Entry 9D0A (electron microscopy, 3.10 A resolution); this record covers chains B and G of the 5 polymer chains in the assembly.

[Chain B]
Name: Guanine nucleotide-binding protein G(I)/G(S)/G(T) subunit beta-1
Source organism: Homo sapiens
UniProt: P62873 (GBB1_HUMAN); residues 2-340 here = UniProt positions 2-340
Sequence (339 residues; row label = number of the first residue in the row):
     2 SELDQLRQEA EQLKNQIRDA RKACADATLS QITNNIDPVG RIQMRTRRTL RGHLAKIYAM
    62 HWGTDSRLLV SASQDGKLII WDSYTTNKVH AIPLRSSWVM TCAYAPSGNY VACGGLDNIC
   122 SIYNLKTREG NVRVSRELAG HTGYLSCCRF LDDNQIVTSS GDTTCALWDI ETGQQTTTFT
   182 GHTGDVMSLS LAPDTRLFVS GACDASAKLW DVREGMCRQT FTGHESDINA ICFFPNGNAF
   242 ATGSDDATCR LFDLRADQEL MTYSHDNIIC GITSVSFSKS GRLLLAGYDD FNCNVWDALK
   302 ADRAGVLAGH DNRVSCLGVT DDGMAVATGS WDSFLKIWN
Disordered / not traced: 2-37
Swiss-Prot annotation at these positions:
  - modified residue: Ser2 (N-acetylserine), His266 (Phosphohistidine)
  - natural variant: Leu30 (L30F: In MRD42; uncertain significance), Arg52 (R52G: In MRD42), Gly64 (G64V: In MRD42), Asp76 (D76E: In MRD42; D76G: In MRD42), Gly77 (G77S: In MRD42), Lys78 (K78R: In MRD42), Ile80 (I80N: In MRD42; I80T: In MRD42), His91 (H91R: In MRD42; uncertain significance), Ala92 (A92T: In MRD42), Pro94 (P94S: In MRD42), Leu95 (L95P: In MRD42), Arg96 (R96L: In MRD42), 5 further natural variant entries in UniProt

[Chain G]
Name: Guanine nucleotide-binding protein G(I)/G(S)/G(O) subunit gamma-2
Source organism: Homo sapiens
UniProt: P59768 (GBG2_HUMAN); numbering as in UniProt (aligned over 5-63)
Sequence (59 residues; each row starts with the number of its first residue):
     5 NTASIAQARK LVEQLKMEAN IDRIKVSKAA ADLMAYCEAH AKEDPLLTPV PASENPFRE
Disordered / not traced: 5-29, 62-63

[How chain B and chain G interact]
Contacting residue pairs - 37 pairs, chain B then chain G:
  Ile43(B) - Leu50(G)
  Arg48(B) - Phe61(G)
  Arg49(B) - Pro60(G)  hydrogen bond (side chain-backbone)
  Arg49(B) - Phe61(G)
  Ser84(B) - Phe61(G)
  Tyr85(B) - Pro60(G)
  Phe235(B) - Leu37(G)  hydrophobic
  Phe235(B) - Tyr40(G)  hydrophobic
  Phe235(B) - Cys41(G)  hydrophobic
  Pro236(B) - Tyr40(G)
  Asn237(B) - Tyr40(G)
  Asp254(B) - Ala33(G)
  Ala257(B) - Val30(G)  hydrophobic
  Leu261(B) - Val30(G)  hydrophobic
  Ser279(B) - Asp48(G)
  Lys280(B) - Glu47(G)  salt bridge
  Lys280(B) - Asp48(G)
  Ser281(B) - Tyr40(G)
  Ser281(B) - Cys41(G)  hydrogen bond (side chain-backbone)
  Ser281(B) - His44(G)  hydrogen bond (side chain-backbone)
  Ser281(B) - Ala45(G)
  Ser281(B) - Asp48(G)  hydrogen bond (backbone-side chain)
  Arg283(B) - Leu51(G)
  Leu284(B) - Leu51(G)  hydrophobic
  Leu300(B) - Met38(G)  hydrophobic
  Leu300(B) - Cys41(G)  hydrophobic
  Asp323(B) - Glu47(G)
  Gly324(B) - Pro49(G)
  Gly324(B) - Leu50(G)
  Met325(B) - Pro49(G)  hydrophobic
  Met325(B) - Pro60(G)
  Met325(B) - Phe61(G)
  Ala326(B) - Phe61(G)  hydrophobic
  Val327(B) - Leu50(G)  hydrophobic
  Ile338(B) - Phe61(G)  hydrophobic
  Asn340(B) - Asn59(G)  hydrogen bond
  Asn340(B) - Phe61(G)
Other interface residues (no listed pair), chain B (28 interface residues in all): Val40, Ala240, Gly282, Trp339
Other interface residues (no listed pair), chain G (17 interface residues in all): Ala34

[Summary]
Chain B and chain G form an interface of 28 and 17 residues respectively; the contacts include 5 hydrogen
bonds and 1 salt bridge. Polar pairs include Lys280(B)-Glu47(G), Arg49(B)-Pro60(G) and Ser281(B)-Cys41(G).
Here chain B is Guanine nucleotide-binding protein G(I)/G(S)/G(T) subunit beta-1 and chain G is Guanine
nucleotide-binding protein G(I)/G(S)/G(O) subunit gamma-2, both from Homo sapiens. Entry 9D0A (CryoEM
structure of PAR2 with endogenous tethered ligand) was determined by electron microscopy, deposited together
with 9D4Z and 9E7R.
